PDB entry 1NCH | X-ray diffraction, 2.10 A resolution | chains A and B

== Chain A ==
Name: N-cadherin
From: Mus musculus
Reference sequence: P15116 (CADH2_MOUSE); residues 1-108 here correspond to UniProt positions 160-267 (UniProt number = residue number + 159)
Sequence (110 residues; row label = number of the first residue in the row; note: 1 number in that range is skipped by the numbering (no residue carries it; nothing is unmodelled there); numbers below 1 keep their minus sign (Gly-2 is residue -2)):
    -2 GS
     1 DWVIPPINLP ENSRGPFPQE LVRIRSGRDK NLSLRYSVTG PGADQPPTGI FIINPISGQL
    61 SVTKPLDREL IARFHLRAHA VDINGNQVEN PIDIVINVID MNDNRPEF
Unresolved in the structure: 14, 30-31, 100-108
Sequence notes: cloning artifact (27)
Metal / ion sites: ytterbium (III) ion: Glu11, Asp67, Glu69
UniProt features mapped onto this chain:
  - binding site (Ca(2+)): Glu11, Asp67, Glu69, Asp100, Met101, Asn102, Asp103, Asn104
  - glycosylation: Asn31 (N-linked (GlcNAc...) asparagine)

== Chain B ==
Name: N-cadherin
From: Mus musculus
Reference sequence: P15116 (CADH2_MOUSE); residues 1-108 here correspond to UniProt positions 160-267 (UniProt number = residue number + 159)
Sequence (110 residues; each row starts with the number of its first residue; numbers below 1 keep their minus sign (Gly-1 is residue -1)):
    -1 GSDWVIPPIN LPENSRGPFP QELVRIRSGR DKNLSLRYSV TGPGADQPPT GIFIINPISG
    59 QLSVTKPLDR ELIARFHLRA HAVDINGNQV ENPIDIVINV IDMNDNRPEF
Unresolved in the structure: -1 to 0, 101-108
Sequence notes: cloning artifact (27)
Metal / ion sites: ytterbium (III) ion: Glu11, Asp100
UniProt features mapped onto this chain:
  - binding site (Ca(2+)): Glu11, Asp67, Glu69, Asp100, Met101, Asn102, Asp103, Asn104
  - glycosylation: Asn31 (N-linked (GlcNAc...) asparagine)

== Chain A / chain B interface ==
Contacting residue pairs (28):
  Arg35(A) with Arg35(B); Tyr36(B), hydrogen bond (side chain-backbone); Ser37(B); Val81(B)
  Thr39(A) with Thr39(B)
  Asp44(A) with His79(B), salt bridge
  Ile52(A) with Asn84(B); Gly85(B); Asn86(B)
  Ile53(A) with Asn84(B); Gly85(B)
  Pro55(A) with Val81(B), hydrophobic; Asp82(B); Ile83(B); Asn84(B); Gly85(B)
  His79(A) with Asp44(B), salt bridge
  Asp82(A) with Pro55(B)
  Ile83(A) with Pro55(B); Ile56(B)
  Asn84(A) with Ile52(B); Asn54(B); Pro55(B)
  Gly85(A) with Ile52(B); Ile53(B); Pro55(B)
  Asn86(A) with Ile52(B)
  Gln87(A) with Thr48(B)
Interface residues without a listed pair, chain A (15 interface residues in all): Asn54, Val81
Interface residues without a listed pair, chain B (22 interface residues in all): Ala43, Arg77, Gln87, Pro91

== In short ==
15 residues of chain A face 22 of chain B across their interface; the contacts include 1 hydrogen bond and 2
salt bridges. Among the polar pairs are Asp44(A)-His79(B) and Arg35(A)-Tyr36(B). From UniProt: 8 Ca2+-binding
residues on chain A; 8 Ca2+-binding residues on chain B.
Both chains are N-cadherin (Mus musculus). Entry 1NCH (Structural basis of cell-cell adhesion by cadherins)
was determined by X-ray diffraction, deposited together with 1NCG and 1NCI.
